7XQ5 - chains B and C of the 4 polymer chains in the assembly; structure by X-ray diffraction, 2.25 A resolution.

Chain B:
Name: Protein INO2
From: Saccharomyces cerevisiae
Reference sequence: P26798 (INO2_YEAST); residues 2-74 here correspond to UniProt positions 231-303 (UniProt number = residue number + 229)
Sequence (73 residues; row label = number of the first residue in the row):
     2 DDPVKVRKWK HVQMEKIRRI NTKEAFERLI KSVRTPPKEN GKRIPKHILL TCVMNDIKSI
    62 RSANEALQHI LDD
Reported in the primary citation:
  - binding site for the 15-nt DNA strand: Lys9, His12, Glu16, Arg20, Arg44, Lys47, His48
  - binding site for the 15-nt DNA strand (chain C): Arg8, His12, Glu16, Arg19
  - mutagenesis - H12A/E16A/R20A/R44A: abolished binding to the 15-nt DNA strand
  - mutagenesis - K47A: unchanged binding to Protein INO4
  - mutagenesis - R35A/K47A, R35A/K47A/N65A/Q69A, K47A/N65A, K47A/Q69A: abolished binding to Protein INO4

Chain C:
Molecule: 15-nt DNA strand
Sequence (15 nucleotides; row label = number of the first residue in the row):
     1 CCTGCATGTG AAAAT
Small-molecule neighbours: hexane-1,6-diol (HEZ): DG10, DA11, DA12

How chain B and chain C interact:
Pairs across the interface - 13 pairs, chain B then chain C:
  Arg8(B) with DC1(C), hydrogen bond to the phosphate; DC2(C), salt bridge to the phosphate
  His12(B) with DT3(C), base contact; DG4(C), hydrogen bond to the base
  Met15(B) with DT3(C), phosphate contact
  Glu16(B) with DC5(C), base contact; DA6(C), base contact
  Arg19(B) with DG4(C), salt bridge to the phosphate; DC5(C), salt bridge to the phosphate
  Lys43(B) with DA14(C), phosphate contact; DT15(C), phosphate contact
  Arg44(B) with DA13(C), sugar contact; DA14(C), hydrogen bond to the phosphate
Also at the interface, not in a pair above, chain B (8 interface residues in all): Gly42

Summary:
Chain B and chain C form an interface of 8 and 9 residues respectively, with 3 hydrogen bonds and 3 salt
bridges. Polar pairs include His12(B)-DG4(C), Arg8(B)-DC1(C) and Arg44(B)-DA14(C). The paper reports a binding
site for the 15-nt DNA strand at Lys9(B), His12(B) and Glu16(B) among others; R35A/K47A, R35A/K47A/N65A/Q69A
and K47A/N65A of chain B, among others, abolish binding to Protein INO4; 6 substitutions were tested in all.
Here chain B is Protein INO2 (Saccharomyces cerevisiae) and chain C is a 15-nt DNA strand. Entry 7XQ5 (Crystal
structure of ScIno2p-ScIno4p bound promoter DNA) was determined by X-ray diffraction.
